6R90 - chains B and J of the 12 polymer chains in the assembly; structure by electron microscopy, 4.50 A resolution (low resolution: residue-level contacts below are approximate; hydrogen-bond / salt-bridge calls are withheld).

== Chain B ==
Name: Histone H4
From: Homo sapiens
UniProtKB: P62805 (H4_HUMAN); residues 1-103 here = UniProt positions 1-103
Amino-acid sequence (106 residues; each row starts with the number of its first residue; numbers below 1 keep their minus sign (Gly-2 is residue -2)):
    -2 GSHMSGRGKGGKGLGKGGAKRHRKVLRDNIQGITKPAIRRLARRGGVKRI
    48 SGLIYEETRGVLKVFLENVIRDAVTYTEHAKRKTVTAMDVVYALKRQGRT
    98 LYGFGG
Unresolved in the structure: -2 to 25, 103
Sequence notes: expression tag (-2 to 0)
Swiss-Prot annotation at these positions:
  - DNA-binding region: Lys17 to Lys21
  - modified residue: Ser2 (N-acetylserine), Arg4 (Asymmetric dimethylarginine), Lys6 (N6-(2-hydroxyisobutyryl)lysine), Lys9 (N6-(2-hydroxyisobutyryl)lysine), Lys13 (N6-(2-hydroxyisobutyryl)lysine), Lys17 (N6-(2-hydroxyisobutyryl)lysine), Lys21 (N6,N6,N6-trimethyllysine), Lys32 (N6-(2-hydroxyisobutyryl)lysine), Lys45 (N6-(2-hydroxyisobutyryl)lysine), Ser48 (Phosphoserine), Tyr52 (Phosphotyrosine), Lys60 (N6-(2-hydroxyisobutyryl)lysine), Lys78 (N6-(2-hydroxyisobutyryl)lysine), Lys80 (N6-(2-hydroxyisobutyryl)lysine), Thr81 (Phosphothreonine), Tyr89 (Phosphotyrosine), Lys92 (N6-(2-hydroxyisobutyryl)lysine)
  - cross-link (Glycyl lysine isopeptide (Lys-Gly)): Lys13 (interchain with G-Cter in SUMO2), Lys21 (interchain with G-Cter in SUMO2), Lys32 (interchain with G-Cter in SUMO2), Lys60 (interchain with G-Cter in SUMO2), Lys80 (interchain with G-Cter in SUMO2), Lys92 (interchain with G-Cter in SUMO2)
  - natural variant: Lys32 (K32T: In TEBIVANED3), Pro33 (P33A: In TEBIVANED1; P33L: In TEBIVANED1; P33R: In TEBIVANED3), Arg36 (R36W: In TEBIVANED3), Leu38 (L38P: In TEBIVANED3), Arg41 (R41C: In TEBIVANED2 and TEBIVANED3; uncertain significance; R41H: Found in a patient with a neurodevelopmental disorder; uncertain significance; R41L: In TEBIVANED4), Arg46 (R46C: In TEBIVANED3), Glu64 (E64Q: In a breast cancer sample), His76 (H76R: In TEBIVANED4), Lys92 (K92E: In TEBIVANED2; K92Q: In TEBIVANED1; K92R: In TEBIVANED1), Gly95 (G95R: Found in a patient with a neurodevelopmental disorder; uncertain significance), Tyr99 (Y99H: In TEBIVANED3)
  - mutagenesis: Lys13 (K13A: Impaired methylation by N6AMT1), Lys32 (K32R: Abolished ufmylation)

== Chain J ==
Molecule: Human alpha-satellite DNA (145-MER) with abasic sites at positions 93-94
Sequence (145 nucleotides; numbered 1 to 145; the number before each row is that of its first residue):
     1 ATCAATATCCACCTGCAGATTCTACCAAAAGTGTATTTGGAAACTGCTCC
    51 ATCAAAAGGCATGTTCAGCTGAACCAGCTGAACATGCCTTTTXXTGGAGC
   101 AGTTTCCAAATACACTTTTGGTAGAATCTGCAGGTGGATATTGAT
Modified residues: 3DR (1',2'-dideoxyribofuranose-5'-phosphate) at position 93; 3DR (1',2'-dideoxyribofuranose-5'-phosphate) at position 94

== Chain B / chain J interface ==
Contacting residue pairs (13):
  Arg36(B) - DA81(J)
  Arg40(B) - DA82(J)
  Arg46(B) - DT79(J)
  Arg46(B) - DG80(J)
  Arg46(B) - DA81(J)
  Ile47(B) - DG80(J)
  Ile47(B) - DA81(J)
  Ser48(B) - DG80(J)
  Gly49(B) - DG80(J)
  Arg79(B) - DA101(J)
  Arg79(B) - DG102(J)
  Lys80(B) - DA101(J)
  Thr81(B) - DA101(J)
Interface residues without a listed pair, chain B (13 interface residues in all): Lys32, Lys45, Leu50, Lys78
Interface residues without a listed pair, chain J (7 interface residues in all): DC100

== Summary ==
The interface between chain B and chain J involves 13 residues on one side and 7 on the other. Curated
annotation (UniProt) lists a DNA-binding region and 2 mutagenesis sites on chain B.
Chain B is Histone H4 (Homo sapiens) and chain J is Human alpha-satellite DNA (145-MER) with abasic sites at
positions 93-94; the structure, Cryo-EM structure of NCP-THF2(+1)-UV-DDB class A, was determined by electron
microscopy, deposited together with 6R8Y, 6R8Z, 6R91, 6R92, 6R93 and 6R94.
